Entry 4EV6 (X-ray diffraction, 3.20 A resolution); this record covers chains C and D of the 5 polymer chains in the assembly.

# Chain C (and D)
Protein: Magnesium transport protein CorA
From: Methanocaldococcus jannaschii
Notes: chain D of this document is another copy of the same molecule, construct and numbering; everything in this record applies to it too
UniProtKB: Q58439 (CORA_METJA); residue numbers follow UniProt; this construct covers 1-317
Sequence (339 residues; row label = number of the first residue in the row; numbers below 1 keep their minus sign (Met-21 is residue -21)):
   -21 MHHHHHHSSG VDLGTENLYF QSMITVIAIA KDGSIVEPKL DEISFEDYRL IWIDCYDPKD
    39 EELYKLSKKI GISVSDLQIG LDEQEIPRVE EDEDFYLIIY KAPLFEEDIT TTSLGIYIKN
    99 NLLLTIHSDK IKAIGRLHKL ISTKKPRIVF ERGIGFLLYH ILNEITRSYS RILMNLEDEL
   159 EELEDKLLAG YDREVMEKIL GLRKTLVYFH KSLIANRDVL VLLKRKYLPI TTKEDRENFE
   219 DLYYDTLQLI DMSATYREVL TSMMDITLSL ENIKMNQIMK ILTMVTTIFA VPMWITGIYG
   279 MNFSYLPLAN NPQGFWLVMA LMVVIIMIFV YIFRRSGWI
Not modelled in the structure: -21 to 3
Sequence notes: expression tag (-21 to 0)
Metal / ion sites: Mg2+ near Glu69 (its only coordinating residue here)
UniProt features mapped onto this chain:
  - motif: Gly278 to Asn280 (Probable selectivity filter)
  - site: Asn254 (Essential for ion permeation), Leu260 (Important for closing the ion permeation pathway in the closed state), Thr261 (Threonine that confers selectivity for Co(2+) transport)
Reported in the primary citation:
  - binding site for Mg2+: Gly278
  - Mg2+ coordination: Asp54, Glu69, Asp223

# Chain C / chain D interface
Contacting residue pairs (83; chain C residue first):
  Gln62(C) - Met152(D)
  Glu63(C) - Arg145(D)  salt bridge
  Ile64(C) - Ser148(D)
  Arg66(C) - Arg145(D)
  Tyr169(C) - Leu248(D)
  Arg171(C) - Leu166(D)
  Met174(C) - Leu166(D)  hydrophobic
  Glu175(C) - Leu166(D)
  Leu178(C) - Glu162(D)
  Leu178(C) - Leu166(D)  hydrophobic
  Leu178(C) - Ile244(D)  hydrophobic
  Arg181(C) - Ser240(D)  hydrogen bond
  Val185(C) - Thr233(D)
  His188(C) - Asp229(D)  salt bridge
  His188(C) - Met230(D)
  His188(C) - Thr233(D)
  Lys189(C) - Met152(D)
  Lys189(C) - Glu155(D)  salt bridge
  Lys189(C) - Met230(D)
  Ile192(C) - Gln226(D)
  Ile192(C) - Asp229(D)
  Ile192(C) - Met230(D)  hydrophobic
  Ala193(C) - Gln226(D)  hydrogen bond (backbone-side chain)
  Asp196(C) - Tyr222(D)
  Asp196(C) - Gln226(D)  hydrogen bond
  Leu200(C) - Asp219(D)
  Arg203(C) - Glu215(D)
  Arg203(C) - Glu218(D)  salt bridge
  Arg203(C) - Asp219(D)  salt bridge
  Lys204(C) - Glu215(D)
  Lys204(C) - Asp219(D)  salt bridge
  Met242(C) - Ile244(D)  hydrophobic
  Leu246(C) - Ser247(D)
  Leu246(C) - Leu248(D)  hydrophobic
  Glu249(C) - Ile251(D)
  Glu249(C) - Asn254(D)  hydrogen bond (backbone-side chain)
  Asn250(C) - Asn250(D)
  Asn250(C) - Asn254(D)  hydrogen bond (backbone-side chain)
  Lys252(C) - Asn254(D)
  Met253(C) - Met253(D)  hydrophobic
  Met253(C) - Asn254(D)
  Met253(C) - Met257(D)  hydrophobic
  Ile256(C) - Met257(D)  hydrophobic
  Ile256(C) - Lys258(D)
  Ile256(C) - Thr261(D)
  Ile256(C) - Trp316(D)  hydrophobic
  Met257(C) - Met257(D)  hydrophobic
  Ile259(C) - Thr261(D)
  Leu260(C) - Leu260(D)  hydrophobic
  Leu260(C) - Thr261(D)
  Leu260(C) - Thr264(D)
  Val263(C) - Thr264(D)
  Val263(C) - Thr265(D)
  Phe267(C) - Val269(D)  hydrophobic
  Pro270(C) - Trp272(D)
  Met271(C) - Met271(D)
  Met271(C) - Trp272(D)  hydrophobic
  Thr274(C) - Trp272(D)
  Thr274(C) - Gly275(D)
  Tyr277(C) - Met279(D)
  Tyr277(C) - Asn280(D)  hydrogen bond (backbone-backbone)
  Tyr277(C) - Phe281(D)  hydrophobic
  Gly278(C) - Gly278(D)
  Gly278(C) - Asn280(D)  hydrogen bond (backbone-side chain)
  Met279(C) - Asn280(D)  hydrogen bond (backbone-side chain)
  Asn280(C) - Asn280(D)
  Leu284(C) - Asn280(D)
  Leu286(C) - Phe281(D)
  Ala287(C) - Phe281(D)
  Ala287(C) - Ser282(D)  hydrogen bond (backbone-backbone)
  Asn288(C) - Ser282(D)  hydrogen bond
  Gly292(C) - Phe281(D)
  Phe293(C) - Ile276(D)  hydrophobic
  Phe293(C) - Phe281(D)
  Phe293(C) - Tyr283(D)
  Phe293(C) - Leu284(D)  hydrophobic
  Phe293(C) - Pro285(D)  hydrophobic
  Trp294(C) - Pro285(D)  hydrophobic
  Val296(C) - Phe281(D)  hydrophobic
  Met297(C) - Ile276(D)  hydrophobic
  Met300(C) - Trp272(D)
  Val301(C) - Trp272(D)  hydrophobic
  Ile304(C) - Trp272(D)  hydrophobic
Other interface residues (no listed pair), chain C (58 interface residues in all): Asp70, Glu71, Tyr186, Arg195, Val199, Arg235, Thr264, Pro290
Other interface residues (no listed pair), chain D (50 interface residues in all): Ile126, Leu151, Glu159, Leu165, Ala167, Tyr234, Val237, Ala268

# Overview
The interface between chain C and chain D involves 58 residues on one side and 50 on the other, with 10
hydrogen bonds and 6 salt bridges. Polar contacts include Glu63(C)-Arg145(D), His188(C)-Asp229(D) and
Lys189(C)-Glu155(D). The paper reports a binding site for Mg2+ at Gly278(C); Mg2+ coordination by Asp54(C),
Glu69(C) and Asp223(C).
Both chains are Magnesium transport protein CorA (Methanocaldococcus jannaschii). Entry 4EV6 (The complete
structure of CorA magnesium transporter from Methanocaldococcus jannaschii) was determined by X-ray
diffraction together with 4EGW from the same study.
